2VF8 - chains A and B; structure by X-ray diffraction, 3.00 A resolution.

[Chain A (and B)]
Protein: Excinuclease abc subunit A
From: Deinococcus radiodurans
Notes: chain B of this document is another copy of the same molecule, construct and numbering; everything in this record applies to it too
UniProt: Q9RYW8 (Q9RYW8_DEIRA); residues 1-842 here correspond to UniProt positions 81-922 (UniProt number = residue number + 80)
Amino-acid sequence (842 residues; each row starts with the number of its first residue):
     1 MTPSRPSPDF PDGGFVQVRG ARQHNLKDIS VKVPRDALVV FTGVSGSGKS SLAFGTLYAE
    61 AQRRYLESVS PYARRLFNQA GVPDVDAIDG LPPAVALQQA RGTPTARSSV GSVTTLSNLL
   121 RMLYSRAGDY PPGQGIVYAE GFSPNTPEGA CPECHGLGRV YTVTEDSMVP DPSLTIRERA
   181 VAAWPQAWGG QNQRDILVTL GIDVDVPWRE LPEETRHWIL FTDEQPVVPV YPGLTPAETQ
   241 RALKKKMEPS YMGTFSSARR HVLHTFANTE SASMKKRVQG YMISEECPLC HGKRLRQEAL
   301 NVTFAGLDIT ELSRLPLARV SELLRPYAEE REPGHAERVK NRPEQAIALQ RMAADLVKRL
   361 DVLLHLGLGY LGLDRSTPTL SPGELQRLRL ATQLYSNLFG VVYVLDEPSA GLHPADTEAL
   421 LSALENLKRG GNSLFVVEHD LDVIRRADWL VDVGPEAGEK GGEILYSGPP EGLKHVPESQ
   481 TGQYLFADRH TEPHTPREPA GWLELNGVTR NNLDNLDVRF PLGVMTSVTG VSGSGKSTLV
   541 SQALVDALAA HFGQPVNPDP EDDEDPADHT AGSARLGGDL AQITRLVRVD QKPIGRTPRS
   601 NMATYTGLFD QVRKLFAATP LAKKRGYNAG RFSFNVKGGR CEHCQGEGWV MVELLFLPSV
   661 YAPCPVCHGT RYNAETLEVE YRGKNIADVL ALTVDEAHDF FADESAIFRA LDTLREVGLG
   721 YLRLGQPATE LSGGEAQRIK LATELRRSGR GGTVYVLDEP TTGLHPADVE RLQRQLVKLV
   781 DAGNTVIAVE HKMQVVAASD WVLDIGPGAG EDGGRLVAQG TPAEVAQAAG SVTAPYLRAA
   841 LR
Disordered / not traced: 1-9, 80-81, 489-491, 555-571, 653-657 (chain B: 1-7)
Sequence notes: engineered mutation Arg746 (Gln826 in Q9RYW8)
Bound ions: Zn2+ site 1: Cys151, Cys154, Cys287, Cys290; Zn2+ site 2 near Cys641 (its only coordinating residue here)
Ligand contacts:
  - ADP (adenosine-5'-diphosphate), molecule 1: His24, Asn25, Val44, Ser45, Gly46, Ser47, Gly48, Lys49, Ser50, Ser51, Arg101, Gly458, Tyr721, Leu722, Gln726, Glu730, Glu735
  - ADP, molecule 2: Tyr370, Leu371, Arg375, Thr379, Glu384, Asn511, Asn512, Val531, Ser532, Gly533, Ser534, Gly535, Lys536, Ser537, Thr538, Gln542, Gly810
Reported in the primary citation:
  - binding site for ADP: Lys49, Lys536
  - mutagenesis - K49A, K49A/K536A, K536A: decreased catalytic activity on ATP
  - mutagenesis - R260E/H261E, K275E/R277E: decreased binding to DNA
  - mutagenesis - K244E/K245E/K246E: decreased binding to dsDNA

[Interface between chain A and chain B]
Residue-residue contacts - 48 pairs, chain A then chain B:
  Arg35(A) with Phe399(B)
  Arg64(A) with Asn397(B); Leu398(B)
  Tyr65(A) with Tyr65(B), hydrophobic; Ala94(B), hydrogen bond (side chain-backbone)
  Ser68(A) with Arg389(B), hydrogen bond (backbone-side chain); Gln393(B), hydrogen bond; Ser396(B); Leu398(B)
  Ser70(A) with Phe656(B)
  Pro71(A) with Arg389(B)
  Tyr72(A) with Phe656(B), hydrophobic
  Arg74(A) with Phe656(B)
  Arg75(A) with Val113(B), hydrogen bond (side chain-backbone)
  Asn78(A) with Asn118(B)
  Gln79(A) with Glu140(B)
  Gly90(A) with Phe399(B)
  Leu91(A) with Phe399(B)
  Pro92(A) with Phe399(B)
  Pro93(A) with Tyr65(B), hydrophobic; Pro93(B), hydrophobic; Phe399(B); Gly400(B)
  Ala94(A) with Tyr65(B), hydrogen bond (backbone-side chain); Val69(B)
  Val95(A) with Tyr65(B), hydrophobic; Ser68(B); Val69(B), hydrophobic
  Ser108(A) with Tyr72(B)
  Ser112(A) with Pro71(B)
  Val113(A) with Tyr72(B), hydrophobic
  Thr115(A) with Arg75(B)
  Glu140(A) with Leu76(B)
  Arg389(A) with Ser68(B), hydrogen bond (side chain-backbone); Pro71(B)
  Gln393(A) with Ser68(B), hydrogen bond
  Ser396(A) with Arg64(B); Ser68(B)
  Asn397(A) with Arg64(B)
  Leu398(A) with Arg64(B); Tyr65(B), hydrophobic; Ser68(B)
  Phe399(A) with Arg35(B); Gly90(B); Leu91(B); Pro92(B); Pro93(B)
  Val401(A) with Pro93(B), hydrophobic
Also at the interface, not in a pair above, chain A (35 interface residues in all): Tyr58, Gln62, Val69, Ala106, Tyr138, Gly400
Also at the interface, not in a pair above, chain B (31 interface residues in all): Gln62, Val95, Thr115, Thr392, Val401, His668

[Summary]
35 residues of chain A and 31 residues of chain B are in contact, with 7 hydrogen bonds. Polar pairs include
Tyr65(A)-Ala94(B), Ser68(A)-Arg389(B) and Ser68(A)-Gln393(B). From the paper: a binding site for ADP at
Lys49(A) and Lys536(A); K49A, K49A/K536A and K536A of chain A reduce catalytic activity on ATP; 6
substitutions were tested in all.
Both chains are Excinuclease abc subunit A (Deinococcus radiodurans). Entry 2VF8 (Crystal structure of UvrA2
from Deinococcus radiodurans) was determined by X-ray diffraction, deposited together with 2VF7.
